4WSA - chains B and C of the 5 polymer chains in the assembly; structure by X-ray diffraction, 3.40 A resolution.

[Chain B]
Protein: RNA-directed RNA polymerase catalytic subunit
Source organism: Influenza B virus
Notes: EC 2.7.7.48; engineered mutation(s): Trichoplusia ni
Reference sequence: Q5V8Y6 (Q5V8Y6_9INFB); residue numbers follow UniProt; this construct covers 1-752
Amino-acid sequence (772 residues; each row starts with the number of its first residue; numbers below 1 keep their minus sign (Gly-8 is residue -8)):
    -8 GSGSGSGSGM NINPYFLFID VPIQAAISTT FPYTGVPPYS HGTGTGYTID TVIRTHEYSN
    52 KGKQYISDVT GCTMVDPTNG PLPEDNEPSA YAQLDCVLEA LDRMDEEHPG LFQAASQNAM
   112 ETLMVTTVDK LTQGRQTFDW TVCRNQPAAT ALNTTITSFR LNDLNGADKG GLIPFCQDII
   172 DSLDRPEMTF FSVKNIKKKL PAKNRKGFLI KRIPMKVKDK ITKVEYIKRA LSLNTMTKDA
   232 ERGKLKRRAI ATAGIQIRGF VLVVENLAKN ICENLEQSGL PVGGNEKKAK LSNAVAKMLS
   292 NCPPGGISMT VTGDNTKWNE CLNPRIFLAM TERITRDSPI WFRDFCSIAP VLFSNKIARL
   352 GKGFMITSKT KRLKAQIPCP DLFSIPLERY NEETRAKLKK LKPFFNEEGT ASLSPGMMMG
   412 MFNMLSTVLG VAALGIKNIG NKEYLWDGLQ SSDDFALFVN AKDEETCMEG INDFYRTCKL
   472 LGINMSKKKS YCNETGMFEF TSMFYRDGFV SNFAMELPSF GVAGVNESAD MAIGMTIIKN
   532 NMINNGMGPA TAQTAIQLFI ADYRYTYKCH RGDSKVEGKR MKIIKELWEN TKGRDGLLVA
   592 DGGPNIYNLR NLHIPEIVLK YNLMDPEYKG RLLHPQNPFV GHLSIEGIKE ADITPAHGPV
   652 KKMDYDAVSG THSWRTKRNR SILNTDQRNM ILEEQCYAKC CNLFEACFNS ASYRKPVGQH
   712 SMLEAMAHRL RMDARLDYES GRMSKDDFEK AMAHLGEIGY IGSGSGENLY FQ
Unresolved in the structure: -8 to 0, 637-652, 750-763
Differences from the reference sequence: expression tag (-8 to 0, 753-763)

[Chain C]
Protein: PB2
Source organism: Influenza B virus
Reference sequence: Q5V8X3 (Q5V8X3_9INFB); residue numbers follow UniProt; this construct covers 1-770
Amino-acid sequence (798 residues; each row starts with the number of its first residue; numbers below 1 keep their minus sign (Gly-8 is residue -8)):
    -8 GSGSGSGSGM TLAKIELLKQ LLRDNEAKTV LKQTTVDQYN IIRKFNTSRI EKNPSLRMKW
    52 AMCSNFPLAL TKGDMANRIP LEYKGIQLKT NAEDIGTKGQ MCSIAAVTWW NTYGPIGDTE
   112 GFERVYESFF LRKMRLDNAT WGRITFGPVE RVRKRVLLNP LTKEMPPDEA SNVIMEILFP
   172 KEAGIPREST WIHRELIKEK REKLKGTMIT PIVLAYMLER ELVARRRFLP VAGATSAEFI
   232 EMLHCLQGEN WRQIYHPGGN KLTESRSQSM IVACRKIIRR SIVASNPLEL AVEIANKTVI
   292 DTEPLKSCLA AIDGGDVACD IIRAALGLKI RQRQRFGRLE LKRISGRGFK NDEEILIGNG
   352 TIQKIGIWDG EEEFHVRCGE CRGILKKSKM KLEKLLINSA KKEDMRDLII LCMVFSQDTR
   412 MFQGVRGEIN FLNRAGQLLS PMYQLQRYFL NRSNDLFDQW GYEESPKASE LHGINESMNA
   472 SDYTLKGVVV TRNVIDDFSS TETEKVSITK NLSLIKRTGE VIMGANDVSE LESQAQLMIT
   532 YDTPKMWEMG TTKELVQNTY QWVLKNLVTL KAQFLLGKED MFQWDAFEAF ESIIPQKMAG
   592 QYSGFARAVL KQMRDQEVMK TDQFIKLLPF CFSPPKLRSN GEPYQFLKLV LKGGGENFIE
   652 VRKGSPLFSY NPQTEVLTIC GRMMSLKGKI EDEERNRSMG NAVLAGFLVS GKYDPDLGDF
   712 KTIEELEKLK PGEKANILLY QGKPVKVVKR KRYSALSNDI SQGIKRQRMT VESMGWALSG
   772 WSHPQFEKGS GSENLYFQ
Unresolved in the structure: -8 to 0, 486-495, 741-789
Differences from the reference sequence: expression tag (-8 to 0, 771-789)
What the authors report for this chain:
  - conformationally variable residues (domain motion): Ile321, Lys496
  - contacts within the chain: Glu155-Arg217 (salt bridge)

[Chain B / chain C interface]
Pairs across the interface (255; chain B residue first):
  Pro13(B) with Met674(C)
  Tyr30(B) with Asn44(C), hydrogen bond
  Val119(B) with Ile32(C), hydrophobic
  Asp120(B) with Asn31(C)
  Thr123(B) with Lys35(C), hydrogen bond
  Arg126(B) with Ile41(C)
  Gln127(B) with Arg40(C)
  Pro138(B) with Ser39(C)
  Ala140(B) with Lys35(C)
  Thr141(B) with Phe36(C); Asn37(C)
  Leu143(B) with Ile32(C), hydrophobic
  Asn144(B) with Phe36(C)
  Ile147(B) with Ile32(C), hydrophobic
  Arg151(B) with Gln24(C), hydrogen bond (side chain-backbone); Gln29(C), hydrogen bond
  Ala158(B) with Gln29(C)
  Asp159(B) with Gln29(C), hydrogen bond
  Lys160(B) with Asp28(C)
  Gly161(B) with Asp28(C)
  Asn276(B) with Arg144(C), hydrogen bond; Phe219(C), hydrogen bond (side chain-backbone); Leu220(C); Pro221(C)
  Glu277(B) with Phe219(C)
  Lys279(B) with Arg144(C)
  Ala287(B) with Gly646(C); Glu647(C)
  Ser291(B) with Lys639(C); Gly646(C)
  Pro294(B) with Leu638(C); Lys639(C)
  Pro295(B) with Leu638(C), hydrophobic
  Ile298(B) with Gln732(C)
  Glu455(B) with Gln732(C)
  Glu485(B) with Lys654(C), salt bridge; Gln732(C)
  Val513(B) with Ser46(C)
  Ala514(B) with Pro45(C); Ser46(C), hydrogen bond (backbone-backbone)
  Gly515(B) with Pro45(C); Met49(C)
  Val516(B) with Met49(C)
  Lys530(B) with His235(C)
  Met533(B) with His235(C)
  Ile534(B) with Arg142(C), hydrogen bond (backbone-side chain); Pro221(C), hydrophobic; Leu234(C), hydrophobic; His235(C)
  Asn535(B) with Leu220(C); Pro221(C)
  Asp553(B) with Lys50(C), salt bridge
  Thr557(B) with Lys50(C), hydrogen bond; Met53(C)
  Tyr558(B) with Met49(C); Met53(C), hydrophobic; Ile95(C)
  Lys559(B) with Met53(C)
  Lys570(B) with Asn56(C); Ile77(C)
  Arg571(B) with Ile95(C), hydrogen bond (side chain-backbone); Val98(C); Thr99(C), hydrogen bond
  Lys573(B) with Lys75(C); Ile77(C)
  Ile574(B) with Ile77(C), hydrophobic; Thr99(C); Trp100(C); Thr103(C)
  Ile575(B) with Thr99(C)
  Glu577(B) with Tyr74(C), hydrogen bond; Lys75(C), salt bridge; Tyr104(C), hydrogen bond
  Leu578(B) with Thr103(C)
  Asn581(B) with Thr103(C); Tyr104(C), hydrogen bond
  Asp592(B) with Asn102(C), hydrogen bond
  Leu600(B) with His235(C), hydrogen bond (backbone-side chain); Cys236(C)
  Arg601(B) with Leu127(C); Met233(C); Cys236(C)
  Asn602(B) with Leu127(C)
  His604(B) with Arg123(C), hydrogen bond (backbone-side chain); Glu232(C); Met233(C); His235(C)
  Ile605(B) with Leu127(C), hydrophobic
  Val609(B) with Phe120(C), hydrophobic; Phe121(C), hydrophobic; Lys124(C)
  Leu610(B) with Lys124(C), hydrogen bond (backbone-side chain)
  Tyr612(B) with Phe113(C), hydrophobic; Glu114(C)
  Asn613(B) with Lys124(C)
  Glu618(B) with Ile107(C)
  Lys620(B) with Thr110(C)
  Gly621(B) with Gly108(C), hydrogen bond (backbone-backbone); Thr110(C)
  Arg622(B) with Trp101(C), hydrogen bond (backbone-side chain); Asn102(C); Thr103(C), hydrogen bond (side chain-backbone); Gly105(C), hydrogen bond (side chain-backbone); Pro106(C); Ile107(C)
  Leu623(B) with Asn102(C)
  Leu624(B) with Phe113(C), hydrophobic
  His625(B) with Met66(C); Trp101(C); Pro106(C), hydrogen bond (side chain-backbone); Ile107(C); Gly108(C), hydrogen bond (side chain-backbone)
  Pro626(B) with Asp109(C); Met199(C)
  Gln627(B) with Met66(C)
  Asn628(B) with Trp101(C)
  Pro629(B) with Leu61(C); Thr62(C), hydrogen bond (backbone-side chain); Met66(C); Ala67(C); Trp101(C)
  Phe630(B) with Leu61(C), hydrophobic; Ile70(C), hydrophobic; Ala97(C); Val98(C), hydrophobic; Trp101(C), hydrophobic
  Val631(B) with Thr62(C)
  Leu634(B) with Ile203(C)
  Ile636(B) with Ile203(C); Tyr207(C), hydrophobic; Glu210(C)
  Asp655(B) with Arg216(C), salt bridge
  Tyr656(B) with Tyr207(C), hydrogen bond (backbone-side chain)
  Asp657(B) with Phe120(C); Arg123(C), salt bridge; Tyr207(C); Arg211(C), salt bridge; Arg216(C), salt bridge
  Val659(B) with Phe113(C), hydrophobic; Tyr117(C)
  Ser660(B) with Tyr117(C), hydrogen bond (backbone-side chain)
  Thr662(B) with Trp101(C); Asn102(C), hydrogen bond
  His663(B) with Val98(C); Asn102(C), hydrogen bond
  Trp665(B) with Met49(C), hydrophobic; Leu59(C), hydrophobic; Val98(C)
  Arg666(B) with Leu59(C); Ala60(C), hydrogen bond (backbone-backbone); Leu61(C); Thr62(C), hydrogen bond; Thr88(C)
  Thr667(B) with Pro58(C); Ala60(C)
  Lys668(B) with Phe57(C); Pro58(C), hydrogen bond (backbone-backbone); Ala60(C); Asp85(C); Met92(C)
  Arg669(B) with Thr38(C), hydrogen bond; Ser39(C); Asp85(C), hydrogen bond (backbone-side chain); Ile86(C); Gly87(C)
  Asn670(B) with Ile86(C)
  Arg671(B) with Glu84(C), hydrogen bond (side chain-backbone); Ile86(C); Met92(C)
  Ile673(B) with Thr38(C); Ile86(C), hydrophobic
  Met681(B) with Thr38(C)
  Ile682(B) with Thr38(C); Ile86(C), hydrophobic
  Glu685(B) with Phe36(C); Asn37(C); Thr38(C), hydrogen bond (side chain-backbone); Gly87(C)
  Gln686(B) with Ile86(C), hydrogen bond (side chain-backbone); Lys89(C)
  Cys687(B) with Glu17(C); Ala18(C); Val21(C), hydrophobic
  Tyr688(B) with Val21(C), hydrophobic; Ile33(C); Phe36(C), hydrophobic
  Cys691(B) with Ala18(C); Val21(C), hydrophobic; Leu22(C), hydrophobic
  Cys692(B) with Tyr30(C), hydrophobic; Ile33(C), hydrophobic; Arg34(C)
  Asn693(B) with Arg34(C), hydrogen bond
  Leu694(B) with Leu9(C), hydrophobic; Leu12(C), hydrophobic
  Phe695(B) with Tyr30(C), hydrophobic
  Glu696(B) with Tyr30(C), hydrogen bond; Arg34(C), salt bridge
  Ala697(B) with Lys5(C)
  Phe699(B) with Glu173(C)
  Asn700(B) with Phe170(C); Glu173(C), hydrogen bond (backbone-side chain)
  Ser701(B) with Met166(C); Phe170(C); Glu173(C), hydrogen bond
  Ala702(B) with Tyr30(C)
  Ser703(B) with Ile203(C)
  Tyr704(B) with Ser162(C); Ile165(C); Met166(C), hydrophobic; Ile203(C); Ala206(C), hydrophobic; Glu210(C), hydrogen bond
  Arg705(B) with Ser162(C); Asn163(C), hydrogen bond; Met166(C)
  Lys706(B) with Asn31(C)
  Pro707(B) with Val27(C), hydrophobic; Asp28(C); Tyr30(C); Asn31(C), hydrogen bond (backbone-side chain)
  Val708(B) with Val27(C); Asp28(C)
  Gly709(B) with Thr26(C); Val27(C), hydrogen bond (backbone-backbone); Asp28(C), hydrogen bond (backbone-side chain)
  Gln710(B) with Thr26(C); Asp28(C)
  His711(B) with Thr26(C); Val27(C)
  Ser712(B) with Leu22(C), hydrogen bond (side chain-backbone); Lys23(C), hydrogen bond (side chain-backbone)
  Met713(B) with Leu22(C); Thr25(C), hydrogen bond (backbone-backbone); Tyr30(C), hydrophobic
  Leu714(B) with Leu9(C), hydrophobic; Leu13(C), hydrophobic; Leu22(C), hydrogen bond (backbone-backbone)
  Met717(B) with Leu9(C), hydrophobic; Leu22(C), hydrophobic
  Arg720(B) with Glu173(C), salt bridge
  Leu721(B) with Thr2(C); Lys5(C); Leu9(C), hydrophobic
  Asp724(B) with Thr2(C)
  Ala725(B) with Thr2(C)
  Asp728(B) with Thr2(C), hydrogen bond
  Asp738(B) with Leu3(C)
  Ala742(B) with Ile6(C), hydrophobic
  His745(B) with Ile6(C); Lys10(C)
  Leu746(B) with Ile6(C), hydrophobic
  Glu748(B) with Lys10(C), salt bridge
  Ile749(B) with Leu9(C), hydrophobic; Leu13(C), hydrophobic
Other interface residues (no listed pair), chain B (150 interface residues in all): Met227, Asn265, Ala280, Leu290, Gly296, Asp498, Glu518, Pro606, Ile608, Pro617, Tyr619, Gly632, Ser635, Ala658, Leu674, Glu684, Ala689, Lys690, Cys698, Met734, Lys741
Other interface residues (no listed pair), chain C (123 interface residues in all): Glu7, Leu8, Lys43, Cys54, Leu79, Cys93, Ala96, Trp132, Lys172, Leu423, Gly427, Phe649, Pro657

[In short]
Chain B and chain C form an interface of 150 and 123 residues respectively; the contacts include 52 hydrogen
bonds and 10 salt bridges. Polar pairs include Glu485(B)-Lys654(C), Asp553(B)-Lys50(C) and Glu577(B)-Lys75(C).
The paper reports conformational variability at Ile321(C) and Lys496(C); contacts within the chain involving
Glu155(C) and Arg217(C).
Chain B is RNA-directed RNA polymerase catalytic subunit and chain C is PB2, both from Influenza B virus; the
structure, Crystal structure of Influenza B polymerase bound to the vRNA promoter (FluB1 form), was determined
by X-ray diffraction (same publication as 4WRT).
